Entry 8RC4 (electron microscopy, 3.10 A resolution); this record covers chains a and b of the 16 polymer chains in the assembly.

Chain a:
Protein: Integrator complex subunit 1
Organism: Homo sapiens
Reference sequence: Q8N201 (INT1_HUMAN); the construct has insertions or renumbered stretches relative to UniProt, so the offset changes along the chain: 1-1314 = UniProt 1-1314; 1324-1370 = UniProt 1315-1361; 1373-1393 = UniProt 1374-1394; 1395-2190 = UniProt 1395-2190
Chain sequence (2192 residues; numbered -1 to 2190 plus 12 insertion-coded residues; 12 numbers in that range are skipped by the numbering (no residue carries them; nothing is unmodelled there); the number before each row is that of its first residue; a row labelled like 1370A-1370L holds insertion residues (1370A, then the next letters in order); numbers below 1 keep their minus sign (Ser-1 is residue -1)):
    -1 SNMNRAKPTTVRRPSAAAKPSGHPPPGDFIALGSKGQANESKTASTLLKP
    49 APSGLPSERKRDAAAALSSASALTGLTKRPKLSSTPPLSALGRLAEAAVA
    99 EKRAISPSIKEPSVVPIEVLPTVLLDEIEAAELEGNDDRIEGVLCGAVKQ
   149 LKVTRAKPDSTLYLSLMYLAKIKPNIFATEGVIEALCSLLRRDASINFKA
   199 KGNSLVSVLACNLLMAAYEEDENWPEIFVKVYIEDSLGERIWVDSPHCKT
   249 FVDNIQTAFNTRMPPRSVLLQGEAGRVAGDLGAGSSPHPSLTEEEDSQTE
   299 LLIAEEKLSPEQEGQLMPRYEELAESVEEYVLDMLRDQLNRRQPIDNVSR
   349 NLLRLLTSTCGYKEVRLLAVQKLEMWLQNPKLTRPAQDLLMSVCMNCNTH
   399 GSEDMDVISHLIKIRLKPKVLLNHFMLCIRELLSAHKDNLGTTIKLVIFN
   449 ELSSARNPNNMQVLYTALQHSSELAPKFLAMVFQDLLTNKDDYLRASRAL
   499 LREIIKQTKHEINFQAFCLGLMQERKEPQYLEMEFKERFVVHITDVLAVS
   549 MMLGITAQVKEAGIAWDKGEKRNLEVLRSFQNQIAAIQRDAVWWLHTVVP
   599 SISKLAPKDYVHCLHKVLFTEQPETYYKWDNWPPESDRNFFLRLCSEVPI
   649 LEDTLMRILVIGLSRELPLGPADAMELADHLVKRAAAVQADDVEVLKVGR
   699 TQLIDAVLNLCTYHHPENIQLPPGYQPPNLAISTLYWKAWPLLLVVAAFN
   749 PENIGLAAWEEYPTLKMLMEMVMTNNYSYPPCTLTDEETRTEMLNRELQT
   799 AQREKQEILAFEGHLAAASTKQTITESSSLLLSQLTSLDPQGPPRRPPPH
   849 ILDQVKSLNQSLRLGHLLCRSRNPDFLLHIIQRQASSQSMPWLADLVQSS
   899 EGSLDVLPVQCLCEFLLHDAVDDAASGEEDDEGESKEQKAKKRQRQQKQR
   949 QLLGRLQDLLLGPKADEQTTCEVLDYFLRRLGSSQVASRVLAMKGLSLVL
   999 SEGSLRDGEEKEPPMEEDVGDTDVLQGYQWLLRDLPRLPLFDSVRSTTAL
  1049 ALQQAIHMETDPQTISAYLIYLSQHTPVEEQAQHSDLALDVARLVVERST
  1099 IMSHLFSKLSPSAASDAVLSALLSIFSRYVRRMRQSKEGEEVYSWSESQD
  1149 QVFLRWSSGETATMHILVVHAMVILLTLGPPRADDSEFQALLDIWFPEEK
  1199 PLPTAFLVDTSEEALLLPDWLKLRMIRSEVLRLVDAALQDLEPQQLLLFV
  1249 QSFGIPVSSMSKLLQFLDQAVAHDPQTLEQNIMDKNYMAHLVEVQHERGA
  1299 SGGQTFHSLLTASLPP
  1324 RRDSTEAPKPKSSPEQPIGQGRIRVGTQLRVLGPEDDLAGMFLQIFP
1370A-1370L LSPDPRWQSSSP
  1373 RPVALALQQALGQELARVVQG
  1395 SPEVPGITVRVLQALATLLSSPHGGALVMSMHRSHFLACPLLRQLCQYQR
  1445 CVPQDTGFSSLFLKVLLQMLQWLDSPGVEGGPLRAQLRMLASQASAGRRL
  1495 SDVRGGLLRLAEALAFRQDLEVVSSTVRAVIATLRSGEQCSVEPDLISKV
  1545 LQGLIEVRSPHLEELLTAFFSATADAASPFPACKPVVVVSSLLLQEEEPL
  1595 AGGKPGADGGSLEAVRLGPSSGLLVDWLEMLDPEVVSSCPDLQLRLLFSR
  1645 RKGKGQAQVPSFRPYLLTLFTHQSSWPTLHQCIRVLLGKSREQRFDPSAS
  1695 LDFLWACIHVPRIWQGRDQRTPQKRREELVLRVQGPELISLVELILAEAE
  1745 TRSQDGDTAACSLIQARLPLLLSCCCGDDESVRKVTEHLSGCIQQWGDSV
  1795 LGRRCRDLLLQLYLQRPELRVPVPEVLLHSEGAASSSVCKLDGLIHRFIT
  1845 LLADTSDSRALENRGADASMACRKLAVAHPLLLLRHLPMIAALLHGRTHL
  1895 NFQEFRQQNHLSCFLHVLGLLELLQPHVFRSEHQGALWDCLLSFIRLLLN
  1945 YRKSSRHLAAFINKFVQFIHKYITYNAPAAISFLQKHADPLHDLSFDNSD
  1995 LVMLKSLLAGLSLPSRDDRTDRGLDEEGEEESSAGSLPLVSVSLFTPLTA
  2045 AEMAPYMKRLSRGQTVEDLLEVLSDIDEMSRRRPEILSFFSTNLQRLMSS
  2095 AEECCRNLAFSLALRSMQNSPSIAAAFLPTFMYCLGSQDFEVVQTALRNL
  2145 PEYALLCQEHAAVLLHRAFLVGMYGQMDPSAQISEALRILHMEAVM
Unresolved in the structure: -1 to 116, 259-318, 876-945, 1000-1020, 1135-1143, 1324-1359, 1370A-1370L, 1395-1400, 1417-1419, 1567-1577, 1590-1609, 1645-1653, 1683-1685, 1712-1723, 1749-1753, 2010-2040
Construct notes: expression tag (-1 to 0)
UniProt features mapped onto this chain:
  - modified residue: Ser13 (Phosphoserine), Lys47 (N6-acetyllysine), Thr83 (Phosphothreonine), Ser87 (Phosphoserine), Ser307 (Phosphoserine), Ser924 (Phosphoserine), Ser1327 (Phosphoserine), Ser1335 (Phosphoserine), Ser1336 (Phosphoserine), Ser1395 (Phosphoserine)

Chain b:
Protein: Integrator complex subunit 2
Organism: Homo sapiens
Reference sequence: Q9H0H0 (INT2_HUMAN); numbering as in UniProt (aligned over 1-1204)
Chain sequence (1204 residues; each row starts with the number of its first residue):
     1 MKDQQTVIMTECTSLQFVSPFAFEAMQKVDVVCLASLSDPELRLLLPCLV
    51 RMALCAPADQSQSWAQDKKLILRLLSGVEAVNSIVALLSVDFHALEQDAS
   101 KEQQLRHKLGGGSGESILVSQLQHGLTLEFEHSDSPRRLRLVLSELLAIM
   151 NKVSESNGEFFFKSSELFESPVYLEEAADVLCILQAELPSLLPIVDVAEA
   201 LLHVRNGAWFLCLLVANVPDSFNEVCRGLIKNGERQDEESLGGRRRTDAL
   251 RFLCKMNPSQALKVRGMVVEECHLPGLGVALTLDHTKNEACEDGVSDLVC
   301 FVSGLLLGTNAKVRTWFGTFIRNGQQRKRETSSSVLWQMRRQLLLELMGI
   351 LPTVRSTRIVEEADVDMEPNVSVYSGLKEEHVVKASALLRLYCALMGIAG
   401 LKPTEEEAEQLLQLMTSRPPATPAGVRFVSLSFCMLLAFSTLVSTPEQEQ
   451 LMVVWLSWMIKEEAYFESTSGVSASFGEMLLLVAMYFHSNQLSAIIDLVC
   501 STLGMKIVIKPSSLSRMKTIFTQEIFTEQVVTAHAVRVPVTSNLSANITG
   551 FLPIHCIYQLLRSRSFTKHKVSIKDWIYRQLCETSTPLHPQLLPLIDVYI
   601 NSILTPASKSNPEATNQPVTEQEILNIFQGVIGGDNIRLNQRFSITAQLL
   651 VLYYILSYEEALLANTKTLAAMQRKPKSYSSSLMDQIPIKFLIRQAQGLQ
   701 QELGGLHSALLRLLATNYPHLCIVDDWICEEEITGTDALLRRMLLTNNAK
   751 NHSPKQLQEAFSAVPVNNTQVMQIIEHLTLLSASELIPYAEVLTSNMSQL
   801 LNSGVPRRILQTVNKLWMVLNTVMPRRLWVMTVNALQPSIKFVRQQKYTQ
   851 NDLMIDPLIVLRCDQRVHRCPPLMDITLHMLNGYLLASKAYLSAHLKETE
   901 QDRPSQNNTIGLVGQTDAPEVTREELKNALLAAQDSAAVQILLEICLPTE
   951 EEKANGVNPDSLLRNVQSVITTSAPNKGMEEGEDNLLCNLREVQCLICCL
  1001 LHQMYIADPNIAKLVHFQGYPCELLPLTVAGIPSMHICLDFIPELIAQPE
  1051 LEKQIFAIQLLSHLCIQYALPKSLSVARLAVNVMGTLLTVLTQAKRYAFF
  1101 MPTLPSLVSFCRAFPPLYEDIMSLLIQIGQVCASDVATQTRDIDPIITRL
  1151 QQIKEKPSGWSQICKDSSYKNGSRDTGSMDPDVQLCHCIERTVIEIINMS
  1201 VSGI
Unresolved in the structure: 1-14, 108-124, 288-292, 353-375, 468-474, 607-613, 632-640, 902-921, 955-983, 1157-1176, 1203-1204

How chain a and chain b interact:
Contacting residue pairs (138):
  Gly561(a) with Gln326(b)
  Ile562(a) with Arg322(b); Gln325(b), hydrogen bond (backbone-side chain); Gln326(b), hydrogen bond (backbone-side chain); Gly400(b)
  Ala563(a) with Lys402(b)
  Trp564(a) with Gln326(b)
  Asp565(a) with Gln325(b); Gln326(b), hydrogen bond (backbone-side chain); Arg329(b)
  Lys566(a) with Gln325(b); Lys402(b)
  Gly567(a) with Lys402(b)
  Ser982(a) with Gly125(b); Glu166(b)
  His1055(a) with Leu128(b)
  Met1056(a) with Leu128(b)
  Thr1058(a) with Val172(b)
  Pro1060(a) with Val172(b)
  Glu1095(a) with Glu131(b)
  Arg1096(a) with Leu128(b); Glu131(b), salt bridge; Tyr173(b)
  Thr1098(a) with Glu131(b); Val172(b); Tyr173(b)
  Ile1099(a) with Val172(b), hydrophobic; Tyr173(b)
  His1102(a) with Val172(b)
  Leu1107(a) with Pro40(b), hydrophobic
  Ser1250(a) with Asn82(b), hydrogen bond
  Phe1251(a) with Leu75(b); Ser76(b); Val78(b); Val81(b), hydrophobic; Asn82(b), hydrogen bond (backbone-side chain); Val85(b), hydrophobic
  Gly1252(a) with Ser76(b), hydrogen bond (backbone-backbone); Gly77(b); Val78(b), hydrogen bond (backbone-backbone); Glu79(b)
  His1288(a) with Lys69(b), hydrogen bond (backbone-side chain)
  Glu1291(a) with Lys69(b), salt bridge
  Val1292(a) with Lys69(b); Arg73(b)
  Glu1295(a) with Lys69(b); Arg73(b), salt bridge
  Arg1296(a) with Ser76(b), hydrogen bond; Gly77(b)
  Glu1623(a) with Arg808(b), salt bridge
  Met1624(a) with Thr769(b); Met772(b)
  Leu1625(a) with Thr769(b)
  Pro1627(a) with Met772(b), hydrophobic; Pro806(b), hydrophobic
  Glu1628(a) with Pro806(b); Arg807(b)
  His1666(a) with Gln811(b), hydrogen bond (backbone-side chain)
  Gln1667(a) with Arg807(b); Arg808(b), hydrogen bond
  Ser1668(a) with Arg807(b), hydrogen bond (backbone-side chain)
  Ser1669(a) with Arg807(b)
  Trp1670(a) with Arg807(b); Leu987(b), hydrophobic; Cys988(b); Asn989(b); Glu992(b), hydrogen bond
  His1674(a) with Asp984(b), salt bridge; Leu987(b), hydrogen bond (side chain-backbone)
  Cys1701(a) with Leu987(b)
  Arg1706(a) with Arg807(b); Glu992(b), salt bridge; Cys995(b)
  Ile1707(a) with Leu986(b); Arg991(b), hydrogen bond (backbone-side chain); Cys995(b), hydrogen bond (backbone-side chain)
  Trp1708(a) with Arg991(b)
  Gln1709(a) with Cys995(b); Leu996(b); Cys999(b)
  Gly1710(a) with Cys999(b); Gly1031(b); Pro1033(b)
  Arg1711(a) with Arg991(b); Ala1030(b); Gly1031(b)
  Val1724(a) with Leu986(b)
  Leu1725(a) with Leu987(b), hydrophobic
  Glu1812(a) with Val1201(b); Ser1202(b)
  Gly2130(a) with Leu1150(b)
  Ala2156(a) with Ile1197(b), hydrophobic; Asn1198(b)
  Leu2159(a) with Ile1197(b), hydrophobic
  His2160(a) with Gln1151(b), hydrogen bond (side chain-backbone); Gln1152(b); Ile1153(b); Ile1194(b); Ile1197(b)
  Arg2161(a) with Leu1150(b), hydrogen bond (side chain-backbone)
  Phe2163(a) with Met1122(b), hydrophobic; Leu1125(b); Ile1126(b), hydrophobic; Ile1189(b), hydrophobic; Val1193(b), hydrophobic
  Leu2164(a) with Glu1190(b)
  Gly2166(a) with Gln1130(b), hydrogen bond (backbone-side chain)
  Met2167(a) with Gly1129(b); Gln1130(b); Ala1133(b); Cys1186(b), hydrophobic
  Tyr2168(a) with Ala1133(b), hydrophobic; Pro1145(b); Ile1146(b), hydrophobic; Arg1149(b); Cys1186(b); Glu1190(b), hydrogen bond
  Met2171(a) with Gln1130(b), hydrogen bond (backbone-side chain)
  Asp2172(a) with Ile1126(b)
  Pro2173(a) with Ile1126(b)
  Ser2174(a) with Met1122(b); Ser1123(b); Ile1126(b)
  Ile2177(a) with Met1122(b), hydrophobic
  Ser2178(a) with Glu1119(b)
  Glu2179(a) with Glu1119(b)
  Leu2181(a) with Ile1196(b), hydrophobic; Ile1197(b), hydrophobic; Ser1200(b)
  Arg2182(a) with Tyr1118(b)
  Leu2184(a) with Ser1200(b); Val1201(b), hydrophobic
  His2185(a) with Pro1115(b); Tyr1118(b); Ser1200(b)
  Val2189(a) with Met1199(b); Ser1200(b); Ser1202(b)
Other interface residues (no listed pair), chain a (80 interface residues in all): Arg1225, Ile1253, Tyr1285, Gln1293, Trp1621, Leu1673, Ile1677, Val2157, Val2165, Gly2169, Gln2170
Other interface residues (no listed pair), chain b (78 interface residues in all): Leu54, Leu72, Thr127, His132, Glu176, Gln773, Glu776

In short:
80 residues of chain a face 78 of chain b across their interface; the contacts include 21 hydrogen bonds and 6
salt bridges. Polar pairs include Arg1096(a)-Glu131(b), Glu1291(a)-Lys69(b) and Glu1295(a)-Arg73(b).
Chain a is Integrator complex subunit 1 and chain b is Integrator complex subunit 2, both from Homo sapiens;
the structure, Structure of Integrator-PP2A complex, was determined by electron microscopy, deposited together
with 8RBZ.
